PDB entry 2WK9 | X-ray diffraction, 1.90 A resolution | chains A and B

# Chain A (and B)
Protein: Cai-1 autoinducer synthase
Organism: Vibrio cholerae O1 biovar el tor
Notes: EC 2.3.-.-; chain B of this document is another copy of the same molecule, construct and numbering; everything in this record applies to it too
UniProt: Q9KM65 (CQSA_VIBCH); numbering as in UniProt (aligned over 1-389)
Sequence (389 residues; each row starts with the number of its first residue):
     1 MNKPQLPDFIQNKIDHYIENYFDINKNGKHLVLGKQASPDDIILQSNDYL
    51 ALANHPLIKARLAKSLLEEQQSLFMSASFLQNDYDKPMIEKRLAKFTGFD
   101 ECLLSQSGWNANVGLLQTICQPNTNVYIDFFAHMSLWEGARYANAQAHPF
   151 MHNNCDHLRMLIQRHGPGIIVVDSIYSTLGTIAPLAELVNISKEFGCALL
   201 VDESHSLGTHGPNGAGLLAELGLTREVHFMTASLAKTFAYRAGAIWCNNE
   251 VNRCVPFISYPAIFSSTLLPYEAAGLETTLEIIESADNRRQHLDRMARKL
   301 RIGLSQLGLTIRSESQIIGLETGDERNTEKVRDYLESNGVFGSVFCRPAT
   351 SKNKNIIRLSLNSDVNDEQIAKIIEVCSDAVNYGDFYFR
Not modelled in the structure: 1-3, 24-26, 40 (chain B: 1-3, 69-74)
Residues lining bound ligands:
  - N-pyridoxyl-glycine-5-monophosphate (PLG; N-glycine-[3-hydroxy-2-methyl-5-phosphonooxymethyl-pyridin-4-yl-methane]): Phe264, Ser265, Ser266
  - pyridoxal phosphate (PLP): Ser107, Gly108, Trp109, Asn112, His133, Ser135, Asp173, Ser177, Asp202, Ser204, His205, Ser233, Ala235, Lys236, Ala242

# Chain A / chain B interface
Residue-residue contacts (144; chain A residue first):
  Pro4(A) - Arg225(B)
  Pro4(A) - Glu226(B)
  Pro4(A) - Val227(B)
  Pro4(A) - His228(B)
  Pro4(A) - Asn248(B)
  Gln5(A) - His228(B)  hydrogen bond (backbone-side chain)
  Leu6(A) - His228(B)
  Leu6(A) - Phe229(B)  hydrophobic
  Leu6(A) - Asn249(B)
  Pro7(A) - Gly196(B)
  Pro7(A) - Cys197(B)
  Pro7(A) - Ala198(B)
  Phe9(A) - Gly168(B)
  Ile10(A) - Ile119(B)
  Ile10(A) - Ala198(B)  hydrophobic
  Lys13(A) - Thr118(B)  hydrogen bond (side chain-backbone)
  Lys13(A) - Cys120(B)
  Lys13(A) - Gln121(B)
  Ile14(A) - Val251(B)  hydrophobic
  Ile14(A) - Cys254(B)  hydrophobic
  Tyr17(A) - Cys254(B)  hydrophobic
  Tyr17(A) - Phe257(B)  hydrogen bond (side chain-backbone)
  Tyr17(A) - Ile258(B)  hydrophobic
  Ile18(A) - Glu250(B)
  Ile18(A) - Cys254(B)  hydrophobic
  Phe22(A) - Arg253(B)
  Phe22(A) - Phe257(B)  hydrophobic
  Lys29(A) - Asn82(B)
  His30(A) - Phe257(B)
  Val32(A) - Ser78(B)
  Val32(A) - Phe79(B)  hydrophobic
  Leu33(A) - Ser78(B)
  Leu33(A) - Phe79(B)
  Leu33(A) - Asn82(B)
  Leu33(A) - Phe257(B)  hydrophobic
  Gln36(A) - Tyr84(B)
  Gln45(A) - Met75(B)
  Asn54(A) - Glu68(B)
  Lys59(A) - Leu66(B)
  Lys59(A) - Leu67(B)
  Lys59(A) - Glu68(B)
  Ala63(A) - Leu66(B)
  Ala63(A) - Leu67(B)  hydrophobic
  Leu66(A) - Lys59(B)
  Leu66(A) - Leu62(B)  hydrophobic
  Leu66(A) - Ala63(B)
  Leu66(A) - Leu66(B)  hydrophobic
  Leu67(A) - Lys59(B)
  Glu68(A) - Asn54(B)
  Glu68(A) - Lys59(B)
  Glu69(A) - Ala53(B)
  Glu69(A) - Asn54(B)  hydrogen bond (backbone-side chain)
  Glu69(A) - Lys59(B)
  Ser72(A) - Ser46(B)  hydrogen bond
  Ser72(A) - Asp48(B)  hydrogen bond
  Ser72(A) - Ala53(B)
  Phe74(A) - Ser46(B)  hydrogen bond (backbone-side chain)
  Phe74(A) - Asn47(B)  hydrogen bond (backbone-backbone)
  Phe74(A) - Ala53(B)  hydrophobic
  Phe74(A) - Ala235(B)
  Phe74(A) - Ala239(B)
  Phe74(A) - Tyr240(B)
  Met75(A) - Gln45(B)
  Met75(A) - Asn47(B)
  Ser78(A) - Val32(B)
  Ser78(A) - Leu33(B)
  Phe79(A) - Val32(B)  hydrophobic
  Phe79(A) - Ser343(B)
  Phe79(A) - Val344(B)
  Gln81(A) - Leu33(B)
  Asn82(A) - Lys29(B)  hydrogen bond
  Asn82(A) - Leu33(B)
  Asn82(A) - Gly34(B)
  Tyr84(A) - Gln36(B)
  Gln106(A) - Arg241(B)  hydrogen bond (backbone-side chain)
  Ser107(A) - Ser265(B)
  Trp109(A) - Tyr260(B)  hydrophobic
  Trp109(A) - Phe264(B)  hydrophobic
  Trp109(A) - Ser265(B)
  Gln117(A) - Lys13(B)  hydrogen bond (backbone-side chain)
  Thr118(A) - Lys13(B)  hydrogen bond (backbone-side chain)
  Ile119(A) - Ile10(B)
  Cys120(A) - Lys13(B)  hydrogen bond (backbone-side chain)
  Gln121(A) - Lys13(B)
  Thr124(A) - Phe9(B)
  His133(A) - Phe264(B)
  Met134(A) - Phe264(B)  hydrophobic
  Glu138(A) - Tyr260(B)
  Arg141(A) - Arg141(B)
  Arg141(A) - Tyr142(B)  hydrogen bond (side chain-backbone)
  Arg141(A) - Asn144(B)  hydrogen bond
  Tyr142(A) - Arg141(B)  hydrogen bond (backbone-side chain)
  Tyr142(A) - Tyr142(B)  hydrophobic
  Asn144(A) - Arg141(B)  hydrogen bond
  Pro167(A) - Phe9(B)
  Gly168(A) - Phe9(B)
  Ile169(A) - Phe9(B)  hydrophobic
  Gly196(A) - Pro7(B)
  Cys197(A) - Pro7(B)
  Ala198(A) - Pro7(B)
  Ala198(A) - Ile10(B)  hydrophobic
  Arg225(A) - Pro4(B)
  Val227(A) - Pro4(B)
  His228(A) - Pro4(B)
  His228(A) - Gln5(B)  hydrogen bond (side chain-backbone)
  His228(A) - Leu6(B)
  Phe229(A) - Leu6(B)  hydrophobic
  Ala235(A) - Ser266(B)
  Tyr240(A) - Tyr271(B)
  Arg241(A) - Gln106(B)  hydrogen bond (side chain-backbone)
  Arg241(A) - Arg241(B)  hydrogen bond (backbone-side chain)
  Arg241(A) - Ser266(B)
  Arg241(A) - Thr267(B)
  Arg241(A) - Leu268(B)
  Arg241(A) - Glu272(B)  salt bridge
  Asn248(A) - Pro4(B)
  Asn249(A) - Leu6(B)
  Arg253(A) - Phe22(B)
  Cys254(A) - Ile14(B)  hydrophobic
  Cys254(A) - Tyr17(B)  hydrophobic
  Cys254(A) - Ile18(B)  hydrophobic
  Phe257(A) - Tyr17(B)
  Phe257(A) - Phe22(B)  hydrophobic
  Phe257(A) - His30(B)
  Phe257(A) - Val32(B)  hydrophobic
  Ile258(A) - Tyr17(B)
  Tyr260(A) - Trp109(B)  hydrophobic
  Tyr260(A) - Glu138(B)
  Tyr260(A) - Pro348(B)  hydrophobic
  Ile263(A) - Pro348(B)  hydrophobic
  Phe264(A) - Trp109(B)  hydrophobic
  Phe264(A) - His133(B)
  Phe264(A) - Met134(B)  hydrophobic
  Phe264(A) - Ala349(B)  hydrophobic
  Ser265(A) - Ser107(B)
  Ser265(A) - Trp109(B)
  Ser266(A) - Ala235(B)
  Thr267(A) - Arg241(B)
  Leu268(A) - Arg241(B)
  Glu272(A) - Arg241(B)  salt bridge
  Val344(A) - Phe79(B)
  Pro348(A) - Tyr260(B)  hydrophobic
  Pro348(A) - Ile263(B)
  Ala349(A) - Phe264(B)  hydrophobic
Also at the interface, not in a pair above, chain A (90 interface residues in all): Asp15, Lys35, Asn47, Ala60, Leu62, Gln70, Leu73, Glu226, Val251, Pro261, Leu269, Tyr271, Ser343
Also at the interface, not in a pair above, chain B (91 interface residues in all): Lys35, Gln81, Gln117, Thr124, Ala143, Pro167, Ile169, Lys236, Leu269, Phe345

# Overview
Chain A and chain B form an interface of 90 and 91 residues respectively, with 20 hydrogen bonds and 2 salt
bridges. Polar contacts include Arg241(A)-Glu272(B), Gln5(A)-His228(B) and Lys13(A)-Thr118(B). Bound to chain
A: pyridoxal phosphate and N-pyridoxyl-glycine-5-monophosphate.
Chain A and chain B are both Cai-1 autoinducer synthase (Vibrio cholerae O1 biovar el tor); the structure,
Structure of Plp_Thr aldimine form of Vibrio cholerae CqsA, was determined by X-ray diffraction (same
publication as 2WK7, 2WK8 and 2WKA).
